7UEB - chains a and c of the 14 polymer chains in the assembly; structure by electron microscopy, 3.08 A resolution.

# Chain a
Name: Photosystem P840 reaction center, large subunit
Organism: Chlorobaculum tepidum TLS
UniProt: Q8KAY0 (Q8KAY0_CHLTE); residue numbers follow UniProt; this construct covers 1-731
Amino-acid sequence (731 residues; each row starts with the number of its first residue):
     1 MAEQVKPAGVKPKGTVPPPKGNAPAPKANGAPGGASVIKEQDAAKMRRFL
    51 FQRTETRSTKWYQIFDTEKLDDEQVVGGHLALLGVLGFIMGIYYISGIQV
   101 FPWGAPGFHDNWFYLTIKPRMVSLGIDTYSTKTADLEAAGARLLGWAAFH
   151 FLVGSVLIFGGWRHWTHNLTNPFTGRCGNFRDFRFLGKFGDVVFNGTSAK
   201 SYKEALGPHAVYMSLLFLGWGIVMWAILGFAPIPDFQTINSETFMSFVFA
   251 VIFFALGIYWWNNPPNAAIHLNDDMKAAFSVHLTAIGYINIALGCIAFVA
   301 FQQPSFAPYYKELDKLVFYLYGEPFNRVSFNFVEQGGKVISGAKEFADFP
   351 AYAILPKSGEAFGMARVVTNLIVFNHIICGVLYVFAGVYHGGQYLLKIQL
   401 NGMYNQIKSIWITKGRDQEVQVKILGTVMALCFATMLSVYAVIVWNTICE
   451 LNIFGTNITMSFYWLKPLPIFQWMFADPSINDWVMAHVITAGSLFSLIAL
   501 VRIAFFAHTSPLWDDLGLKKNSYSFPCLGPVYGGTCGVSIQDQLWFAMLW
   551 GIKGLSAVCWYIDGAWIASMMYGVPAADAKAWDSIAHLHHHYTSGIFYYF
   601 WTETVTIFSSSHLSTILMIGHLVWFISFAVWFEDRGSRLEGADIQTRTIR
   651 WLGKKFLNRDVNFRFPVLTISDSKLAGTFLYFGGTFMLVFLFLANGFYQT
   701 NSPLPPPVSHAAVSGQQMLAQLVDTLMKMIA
Disordered / not traced: 1-56, 709-731
Ion coordination: bacteriochlorophyll a Mg near Glu242 (its only coordinating residue here); 4Fe-4S cluster Fe: Cys527, Cys536 (shared with 2 residues of chain A); Ca2+: Asp563, Glu603, Phe692, Asn695
Small-molecule neighbours:
  - bacteriochlorophyll a (BCL), molecule 1: Trp61, Tyr62, Gln63, Ile64, Phe65, Asp66, Thr67, Lys276, Phe279, Leu283, Leu382, Tyr383, Ala386, Tyr389, His390, Gln393, Tyr523, Gln541, Leu544, Trp545, Met548, Leu675, Phe679
  - bacteriochlorophyll a (BCL), molecule 2: Phe65, Leu70, Gln74, Val75, Gly78, His79, Leu82, Val85, Ile89, Tyr93, Phe113, Trp165, Met275, Ala278, Phe279, His282, Leu283, Ile286, Tyr383
  - bacteriochlorophyll a (BCL), molecule 3: Asp72, Val75, Val76, His79, Leu80, Leu83, Phe149, Val153, Leu157, Phe180, Phe183, Phe185, Phe194, Ser198, Ala199, Ser201, Tyr202, Ala205, Pro208, His209, Tyr212, Met213, Leu216
  - bacteriochlorophyll a (BCL), molecule 4: Val76, Leu80, Val156, Leu157, Phe159, Gly160, His164, Leu169, Thr170, Asn171, Pro172, Arg176, Cys177, Gly178, Asn179, Phe180, Phe183, Arg184, Phe185, Leu186, Gly187, Tyr212
  - bacteriochlorophyll a (BCL), molecule 5: Leu83, Leu86, Gly87, Met90, Tyr94, Ile117, Arg120, Met121, Leu124, Ile126, Trp146, Phe149, His150, Val153, Gly154, Leu157, Met213, Leu216, Phe217, Trp220, Val223, Glu242, Phe253, Ile289, Leu293
  - bacteriochlorophyll a (BCL), molecule 6: Leu83, Tyr202, Lys203, Ala205, Leu206, His209, Ala210, Met213, Leu216, Gly219, Trp220, Val223, Pro265, Asn266, Ala267, His270, Leu271, Ala278, Val281, His282, Ala285, Ile286, Ile289, Trp411
  - bacteriochlorophyll a (BCL), molecule 7: Leu86, Met90, Tyr93, Thr116, Ile117, Arg120, Ile286, Ile289, Asn290, Leu293, Phe301, Tyr310, Ile372, Asn375, His376, Cys379, Tyr383
  - bacteriochlorophyll a (BCL), molecule 8: Tyr93, Trp112, Phe113, Thr116, Ile117, Leu371, Ile372, Phe374, Asn375, Ile378, Cys379, Leu382, Met548, Thr678, Phe679, Phe682, Gly683, Phe686, Met687, Val689, Phe690, Leu693
  - bacteriochlorophyll a (BCL), molecule 9: Asp110, Asn111, Trp112, Phe113, Leu320, Tyr321, Gly322, His612, Thr615, Ile616, Ile619, Met687, Phe690
  - bacteriochlorophyll a (BCL), molecule 10: Pro119, Arg120, Ser123, Phe217, Trp220, Phe236, Gln237, Thr238, Ile239, Ser241, Glu242, Met245, Ser246, Phe249, Leu293, Phe301, Ser305, Phe306, Tyr309, Tyr310
  - bacteriochlorophyll a (BCL), molecule 11: Ile269, His270, Ala277, Ser280, Val281, Thr284, Ala285, Tyr288, Val384, Val388, Gly391, Gly392, Tyr394, Leu395, Tyr404, Ser409, Ile410, Trp411, Ile412, Lys414, Gly415, Leu497, Leu500, Ala504, Phe505
  - bacteriochlorophyll a (BCL), molecule 12: Leu431, Ala434, Thr435, Ser438, Leu465, Lys466, Pro467, Leu468, Phe471, Phe475, Asp482, Trp483, Ala486, His487, Thr490
  - F26 (2-[(1E,3E,5E,7E,9E,11E,13E,15E,17E,19E)-3,7,12,16,20,24-hexamethylpentacosa-1,3,5,7,9,11,13,15,17,19,23-undecaenyl]-1,3,4-trimethyl-benzene), molecule 1: His79, Leu82, Leu83, Leu86, Phe113, Tyr202, Ala205, His209, Met213, Asp274, Ala278, His282
  - F26, molecule 2: Leu206, Phe249, Phe253, Leu256, Tyr259, Trp260, Asn263, Pro264, Pro265, Asn266
  - F39 ([(2R,3S,4S,5R,6R)-6-[(10E,12E,14E)-2,6,10,14,19,23-hexamethyl-25-(2,3,6-trimethylphenyl)pentacosa-6,8,10,12,14,16,18,20,22,24-decaen-2-yl]oxy-3,4,5-tris(oxidanyl)oxan-2-yl]methyl dodecanoate), molecule 1: Phe236, Gln237, Tyr288, Ile291, Ala292, Leu293, Cys295, Ile296, Ala297, Val299, Ala300, Phe301, Gln303, Ser305, Phe306, Ile372, His376, Trp411, Leu497, Val501, Ala504, Phe505
  - F39, molecule 2: Phe663, Phe665, Pro666
  - Chlorophyll A ester (G2O), molecule 1: Met429, Cys432, Phe433, Met436, Leu437, Tyr440, Phe495, Ile498, Arg502, Phe546, Leu549, Trp550
  - Chlorophyll A ester (G2O), molecule 2: Met436, Leu437, Tyr440, Ala441, Val444, Thr447, Ile448, Phe454, Phe495, Leu549, Trp550, Ile552, Lys553, Met570, Phe597, Phe600, Trp624, Tyr681
  - Chlorophyll A ester (G2O), molecule 3: Met618, Ile619, His621, Leu622, Trp624, Phe625, Phe628
  - Chlorophyll A ester (G2O), molecule 4: Leu622, Phe625, Ile626, Phe628, Ala629, Phe632, Asp634, Ser637, Arg638, Gly641, Ala642, Gln645
  - Bacteriochlorophyll A isomer (GS0), molecule 1: Met436, Val439, Tyr440, Ile443, Val488, Ala491, Gly492, Ile552, Lys553, Ser556, Ala557, Trp560, Ile567, Ile596, Phe600, Thr604, Ile607, Phe608, Leu617, His621, Trp624, Tyr681, Thr685, Phe686, Leu688, Val689, Phe692
  - Bacteriochlorophyll A isomer (GS0), molecule 2: Phe597, Phe600, Trp601, Trp624
  - 4Fe-4S cluster (SF4): Cys527, Gly529, Pro530, Thr535, Cys536, Glu633, Ile670
What the authors report for this chain:
  - binding site for 1,2-dipalmitoyl-phosphatidyl-glycerole: Arg638, Gln645

# Chain c
Name: Cytochrome c
Organism: Chlorobaculum tepidum TLS
UniProt: O07091 (CY551_CHLTE); residue numbers follow UniProt; this construct covers 1-206
Amino-acid sequence (206 residues; each row starts with the number of its first residue):
     1 MDKNSNGKLIALAVGGAVLMGALFFSVSFLTGYIPAPNHSAILTPLRSFM
    51 GWFLLIFCASIIIMGLGKMSSAISDKWFLSFPLSIFVIVMVMFLSLRVYW
   101 EKGRTTTVDGKYIRTTAELKEFLNKPAATSDVPPAPAGFDFDAAKKLVDV
   151 RCNKCHTLDSVADLFRTKYKKTGQVNLIVKRMQGFPGSGISDDDAKTIGI
   201 WLHEKF
Disordered / not traced: 1-20, 126-206
Small-molecule neighbours:
  - bacteriochlorophyll a (BCL), molecule 1: Leu23, Phe24, Val27, Leu30, Thr31
  - bacteriochlorophyll a (BCL), molecule 2: Leu66, Met69, Ile73, Phe81, Ile85
  - bacteriochlorophyll a (BCL), molecule 3: Phe78, Phe81, Pro82
  - bacteriochlorophyll a (BCL), molecule 4: Met92, Phe93, Leu96, Trp100
  - F26 (2-[(1E,3E,5E,7E,9E,11E,13E,15E,17E,19E)-3,7,12,16,20,24-hexamethylpentacosa-1,3,5,7,9,11,13,15,17,19,23-undecaenyl]-1,3,4-trimethyl-benzene): Pro82, Ile85, Phe86, Val89
  - Chlorophyll A ester (G2O), molecule 1: Leu55, Ile56, Ala59
  - Chlorophyll A ester (G2O), molecule 2: Ala59, Ile62, Ile63
Swiss-Prot annotation at these positions:
  - binding site (heme): Cys152, Cys155, His156, Met182

# How chain a and chain c interact
Pairs across the interface (38; chain a residue first):
  Leu437(a) with Trp52(c), hydrophobic; Ile56(c), hydrophobic
  Ser438(a) with Trp52(c), hydrogen bond (backbone-side chain)
  Ala441(a) with Trp52(c)
  Val442(a) with Trp52(c)
  Val444(a) with Leu55(c), hydrophobic
  Trp445(a) with Ser48(c); Gly51(c); Leu55(c), hydrophobic
  Ile448(a) with Leu55(c), hydrophobic
  Phe454(a) with Trp100(c)
  Asn457(a) with Arg47(c)
  Thr459(a) with His39(c); Thr44(c); Arg47(c), hydrogen bond
  Met460(a) with Arg47(c); Ser48(c); Met50(c), hydrophobic
  Phe462(a) with Phe24(c), hydrophobic; Ser48(c); Trp52(c)
  Tyr463(a) with Tyr33(c), hydrophobic; Pro35(c); Ala36(c), hydrogen bond (side chain-backbone); Thr44(c)
  Trp464(a) with Phe24(c); Val27(c), hydrophobic; Ser28(c); Thr31(c), hydrogen bond (backbone-side chain); Tyr33(c), hydrophobic; Pro45(c); Ser48(c), hydrogen bond
  Leu465(a) with Val27(c), hydrophobic
  Lys466(a) with Thr31(c); Gly32(c)
  Leu468(a) with Thr31(c)
  Ile585(a) with Ala36(c), hydrophobic
  His587(a) with Ile34(c)
Interface residues without a listed pair, chain a (22 interface residues in all): Gly455, Ser461, Pro469
Interface residues without a listed pair, chain c (22 interface residues in all): Leu30, Phe49

# In short
The chain a/chain c interface involves 22 residues from each chain, with 5 hydrogen bonds. Polar contacts
include Ser438(a)-Trp52(c), Thr459(a)-Arg47(c) and Tyr463(a)-Ala36(c). 2 Chlorophyll A ester molecules and one
bacteriochlorophyll a molecule are bound between chain a and chain c. The paper reports a binding site for
1,2-dipalmitoyl-phosphatidyl-glycerole at Arg638(a) and Gln645(a).
Here chain a is Photosystem P840 reaction center, large subunit and chain c is Cytochrome c, both from
Chlorobaculum tepidum TLS. Entry 7UEB (Photosynthetic assembly of Chlorobaculum tepidum (RC-FMO2)) was
determined by electron microscopy (same publication as 7UEA).
